Entry 5OVC (X-ray diffraction, 1.55 A resolution); this record covers chains A and B.

Chain A:
Molecule: SH3 and multiple ankyrin repeat domains protein 3
From: Rattus norvegicus
UniProtKB: Q9JLU4 (SHAN3_RAT); residues 580-674 here correspond to UniProt positions 570-664 (UniProt number = residue number - 10)
Amino-acid sequence (96 residues; each row starts with the number of its first residue):
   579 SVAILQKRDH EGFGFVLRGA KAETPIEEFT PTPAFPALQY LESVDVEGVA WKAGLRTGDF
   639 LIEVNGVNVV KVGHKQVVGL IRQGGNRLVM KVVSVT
Sequence notes: expression tag (579)

Chain B:
Molecule: GKAP C terminus, synthetic peptide
Amino-acid sequence (7 residues; each row starts with the number of its first residue):
   986 XEAQTRL
Modified residues: ACE (acetyl group) at position 986

Chain A / chain B interface:
Residue-residue contacts - 29 pairs, chain A then chain B:
  Gly590(A) - Leu992(B)
  Phe591(A) - Leu992(B)  hydrogen bond (backbone-backbone)
  Gly592(A) - Leu992(B)  hydrogen bond (backbone-backbone)
  Phe593(A) - Arg991(B)
  Phe593(A) - Leu992(B)  hydrogen bond (backbone-backbone)
  Val594(A) - Thr990(B)
  Val594(A) - Arg991(B)
  Leu595(A) - Ala988(B)
  Leu595(A) - Gln989(B)
  Leu595(A) - Thr990(B)  hydrogen bond (backbone-backbone)
  Arg596(A) - Glu987(B)  salt bridge
  Arg596(A) - Ala988(B)
  Arg596(A) - Gln989(B)
  Gly597(A) - Glu987(B)
  Gly597(A) - Ala988(B)  hydrogen bond (backbone-backbone)
  Ala598(A) - ACE_986(B)
  Lys599(A) - ACE_986(B)  hydrogen bond (backbone-backbone)
  Lys599(A) - Glu987(B)
  Lys599(A) - Ala988(B)
  Thr602(A) - ACE_986(B)
  Tyr618(A) - Glu987(B)  hydrogen bond
  Glu620(A) - Gln989(B)  hydrogen bond
  Asp623(A) - Arg991(B)  salt bridge
  His652(A) - Ala988(B)
  His652(A) - Gln989(B)
  His652(A) - Thr990(B)  hydrogen bond
  Val656(A) - Thr990(B)
  Ile659(A) - Leu992(B)  hydrophobic
  Arg660(A) - Thr990(B)
Interface residues without a listed pair, chain A (19 interface residues in all): Ser621

In short:
19 residues of chain A and 7 residues of chain B are in contact; the contacts include 9 hydrogen bonds and 2
salt bridges. Polar pairs include Arg596(A)-Glu987(B), Asp623(A)-Arg991(B) and Gly592(A)-Leu992(B).
Chain A is SH3 and multiple ankyrin repeat domains protein 3 (Rattus norvegicus) and chain B is GKAP C
terminus, synthetic peptide; the structure, PDZ domain from rat Shank3 bound to the C terminus of GKAP, was
determined by X-ray diffraction together with 5OVA, 5OVP, 5OVV and 6EXJ from the same study.
